Entry 9KZJ (electron microscopy, 3.50 A resolution); this record covers chains A and G of the 14 polymer chains in the assembly.

Chain A (and G):
Molecule: Major capsid protein
Source organism: Escherichia phage T1
Notes: chain G of this document is another copy of the same molecule, construct and numbering; everything in this record applies to it too
Reference sequence: Q6XQD3 (Q6XQD3_BPT1); residues 1-319 here = UniProt positions 1-319
Sequence (319 residues; row label = number of the first residue in the row):
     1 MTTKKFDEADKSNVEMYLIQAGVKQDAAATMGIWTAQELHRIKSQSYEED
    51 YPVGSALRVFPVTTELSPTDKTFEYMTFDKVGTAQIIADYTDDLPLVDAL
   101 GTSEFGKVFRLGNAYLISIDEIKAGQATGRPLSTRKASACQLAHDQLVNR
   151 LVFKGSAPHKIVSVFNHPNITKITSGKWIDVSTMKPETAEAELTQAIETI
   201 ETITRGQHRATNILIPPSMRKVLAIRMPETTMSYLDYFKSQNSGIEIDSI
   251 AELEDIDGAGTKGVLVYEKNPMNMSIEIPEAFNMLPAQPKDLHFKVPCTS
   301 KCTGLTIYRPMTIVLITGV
Unresolved in the structure: 1-26

Interface between chain A and chain G:
Residue-residue contacts - 15 pairs, chain A then chain G:
  Thr69(A) - Lys123(G)
  Thr69(A) - Ala127(G)
  Met76(A) - Ile33(G)
  Leu100(A) - Met31(G)  hydrophobic
  Gly101(A) - Thr30(G)
  Gly101(A) - Met31(G)  hydrogen bond (backbone-backbone)
  Gly101(A) - Gly32(G)  hydrogen bond (backbone-backbone)
  Arg110(A) - Asp120(G)  salt bridge
  Glu280(A) - Lys123(G)  salt bridge
  Leu285(A) - Ile119(G)  hydrophobic
  Gln288(A) - Lys290(G)  hydrogen bond (side chain-backbone)
  Gln288(A) - Asp291(G)
  Lys295(A) - Asp291(G)  salt bridge
  Pro297(A) - Leu292(G)  hydrophobic
  Thr299(A) - Leu292(G)
Other interface residues (no listed pair), chain A (14 interface residues in all): Glu74, Phe78, Thr102
Other interface residues (no listed pair), chain G (14 interface residues in all): Ala28, Thr35, Pro289

In short:
Chain A and chain G each contribute 14 residues to their interface; the contacts include 3 hydrogen bonds and
3 salt bridges. Polar contacts include Arg110(A)-Asp120(G), Glu280(A)-Lys123(G) and Lys295(A)-Asp291(G).
Both chains are Major capsid protein (Escherichia phage T1). Entry 9KZJ (Cryo-EM structure of bacteriophage T1
capsid) was determined by electron microscopy, deposited together with 9L01, 9L0E, 9L0F and 9L9P.
